Entry 3UIO (X-ray diffraction, 2.60 A resolution); this record covers chains B and D of the 4 polymer chains in the assembly.

# Chain B
Molecule: Small ubiquitin-related modifier 2
Organism: Homo sapiens
Reference sequence: P61956 (SUMO2_HUMAN); residues 14-93 here = UniProt positions 14-93
Chain sequence (80 residues; numbered 14 to 93; the number before each row is that of its first residue):
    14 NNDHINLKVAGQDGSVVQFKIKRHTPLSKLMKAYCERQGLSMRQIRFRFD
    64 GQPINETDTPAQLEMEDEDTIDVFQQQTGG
Not modelled in the structure: 14
Swiss-Prot annotation at these positions:
  - cross-link: K21 (Glycyl lysine isopeptide (Lys-Gly) (interchain with G-Cter in SUMO2)), G93 (Glycyl lysine isopeptide (Gly-Lys) (interchain with K-? in acceptor proteins))
  - mutagenesis: K33 (K33E: Significantly impairs sumoylation of MTA1), K35 (K35E: Significantly impairs sumoylation of MTA1), K42 (K42E: Significantly impairs sumoylation of MTA1)
From the paper describing this entry:
  - specificity-determining residues: I34 (proposed by the authors, not directly observed)

# Chain D
Molecule: E3 SUMO-protein ligase RanBP2
Organism: Homo sapiens
Reference sequence: P49792 (RBP2_HUMAN); numbering as in UniProt (aligned over 2631-2695)
Chain sequence (67 residues; numbered 2629 to 2695; the number before each row is that of its first residue):
  2629 SLDVLIVYELTPTVEEKAKADTLKLPPTFFCYKNRPDYVSEEEEDDEDFE
  2679 TAVKKLNGKLYLDGSEK
Not modelled in the structure: 2629, 2695
Differences from the reference sequence: expression tag (2629-2630); engineered mutation V2642 (Ala in P49792), E2644 (Gln in P49792), K2647 (Leu in P49792), D2649 (Thr in P49792), T2650 (Lys in P49792)
Modified residues: C2659 (3-sulfinoalanine; CSD)
Swiss-Prot annotation at these positions:
  - region: D2631 to V2635 (Interaction with sumoylated RANGAP1)
  - modified residue: Y2666 (Phosphotyrosine), S2668 (Phosphoserine)
  - mutagenesis: V2632 (V2632K: Abolishes interaction with sumoylated RANGAP1), I2634 (I2634K: Abolishes interaction with sumoylated RANGAP1), V2635 (V2635K: Abolishes interaction with sumoylated RANGAP1), P2640 (P2640A: No effect on SUMO E3 ligase activity), K2645 (K2645A: No effect on SUMO E3 ligase activity), L2651 (L2651A: Abolishes binding to UBE2I and SUMO E3 ligase activity), K2652 (K2652A: No effect on SUMO E3 ligase activity), L2653 (L2653A: Abolishes binding to UBE2I and SUMO E3 ligase activity), P2654 (P2654A: Impairs SUMO E3 ligase activity), P2655 (P2655A: No effect on SUMO E3 ligase activity), T2656 (T2656A: Impairs SUMO E3 ligase activity), F2657 (F2657A: Abolishes binding to UBE2I and SUMO E3 ligase activity), 5 further mutagenesis entries in UniProt

# Interface between chain B and chain D
Contacting residue pairs (20):
  D26(B) - P2654(D)
  D26(B) - T2656(D)  hydrogen bond (backbone-side chain)
  G27(B) - T2656(D)
  S28(B) - T2656(D)  hydrogen bond (backbone-side chain)
  V29(B) - E2637(D)
  V29(B) - L2638(D)  hydrogen bond (backbone-backbone)
  V30(B) - I2634(D)  hydrophobic
  V30(B) - Y2636(D)
  Q31(B) - L2633(D)
  Q31(B) - I2634(D)
  Q31(B) - V2635(D)  hydrogen bond (backbone-backbone)
  Q31(B) - Y2636(D)  hydrogen bond (backbone-backbone)
  F32(B) - L2633(D)
  F32(B) - I2634(D)  hydrophobic
  K33(B) - V2632(D)
  K33(B) - L2633(D)  hydrogen bond (backbone-backbone)
  I34(B) - V2632(D)  hydrophobic
  K35(B) - L2630(D)
  K35(B) - D2631(D)
  R50(B) - E2637(D)  salt bridge
Other interface residues (no listed pair), chain B (16 interface residues in all): H17, T38, K42, L43, A46
From the paper, about this interface:
  - interface residues, chain B: K33(B)
  - interface residues, chain D: D2631(D)

# Overview
16 residues of chain B and 11 residues of chain D are in contact; the contacts include 6 hydrogen bonds and 1
salt bridge. Polar contacts include R50(B)-E2637(D), D26(B)-T2656(D) and S28(B)-T2656(D). From the paper:
interface residues K33(B) and D2631(D); the specificity determinant I34(B).
Chain B is Small ubiquitin-related modifier 2 and chain D is E3 SUMO-protein ligase RanBP2, both from Homo
sapiens; the structure, Complex between human RanGAP1-SUMO2, UBC9 and the IR1 domain from RanBP2 containing
IR2 Motif II, was determined by X-ray diffraction together with 3UIN and 3UIP from the same study.
